7Z2N - chains A and F of the 6 polymer chains in the assembly; structure by X-ray diffraction, 2.17 A resolution.

# Chain A
Molecule: Tubulin alpha-1B chain
Source organism: Bos taurus
UniProtKB: P81947 (TBA1B_BOVIN); residues 1-451 here = UniProt positions 1-451
Chain sequence (451 residues; numbered 1 to 451; the number before each row is that of its first residue):
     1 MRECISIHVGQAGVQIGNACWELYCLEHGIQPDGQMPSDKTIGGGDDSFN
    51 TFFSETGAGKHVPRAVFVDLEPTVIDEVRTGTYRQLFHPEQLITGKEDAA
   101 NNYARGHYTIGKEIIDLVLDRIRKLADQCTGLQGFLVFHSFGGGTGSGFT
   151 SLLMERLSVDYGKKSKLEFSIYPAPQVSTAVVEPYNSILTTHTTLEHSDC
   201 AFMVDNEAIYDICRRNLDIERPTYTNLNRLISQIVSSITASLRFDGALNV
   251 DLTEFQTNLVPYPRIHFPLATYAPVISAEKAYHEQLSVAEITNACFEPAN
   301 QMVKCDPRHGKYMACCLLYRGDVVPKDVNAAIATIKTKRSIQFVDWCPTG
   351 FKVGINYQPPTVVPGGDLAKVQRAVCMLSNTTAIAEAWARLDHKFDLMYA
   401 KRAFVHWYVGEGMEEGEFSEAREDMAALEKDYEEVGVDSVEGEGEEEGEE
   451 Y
Unresolved in the structure: 439-451
Metal / ion sites: Ca2+: D39, T41, G44, E55
Residues lining bound ligands: GTP (guanosine-5'-triphosphate): V9, G10, Q11, A12, Q15, I16, D69, D98, A99, A100, N101, S140, G142, G143, G144, T145, G146, I171, P173, V177, S178, E183, N206, Y224, L227, N228, I231

# Chain F
Molecule: Tubulin beta-2B chain
Source organism: Gallus gallus
UniProtKB: E1BQ43 (E1BQ43_CHICK); residues 1-378 here = UniProt positions 1-378
Chain sequence (384 residues; numbered 1 to 384; the number before each row is that of its first residue):
     1 MYTFVVRDENSSVYAEVSRLLLATGQWKRLRKDNPRFNLMLGERNRLPFG
    51 RLGHEPGLVQLVNYYRGADKLCRKASLVKLIKTSPELSESCTWFPESYVI
   101 YPTNLKTPVAPAQNGIRHLINNTRTDEREVFLAAYNRRREGREGNVWIAK
   151 SSAGAKGEGILISSEASELLDFIDEQGQVHVIQKYLEKPLLLEPGHRKFD
   201 IRSWVLVDHLYNIYLYREGVLRTSSEPYNSANFQDKTCHLTNHCIQKEYS
   251 KNYGRYEEGNEMFFEEFNQYLMDALNTTLENSILLQIKHIIRSCLMCIEP
   301 AISTKHLHYQSFQLFGFDFMVDEELKVWLIEVNGAPACAQKLYAELCQGI
   351 VDVAISSVFPLADTGQKTSQPTSIFIKLHHHHHH
Unresolved in the structure: 106-125, 156-158, 176-178, 232-234, 363-372, 383-384
Differences from the reference sequence: expression tag (379-384)
Metal / ion sites: Mg2+: E331 (together with AMP-PCP)
Residues lining bound ligands: AMP-PCP (ACP; phosphomethylphosphonic acid adenylate ester): K74, I148, K150, Q183, K184, Y185, L186, K198, D200, R202, R222, H239, L240, T241, N242, D318, M320, I330, E331, N333

# Interface between chain A and chain F
Residue-residue contacts - 24 pairs, chain A then chain F:
  Q176(A) - P56(F)
  E207(A) - H54(F)  salt bridge
  E297(A) - H306(F)
  P298(A) - L307(F)  hydrophobic
  K304(A) - H54(F)
  K304(A) - H308(F)
  C305(A) - H308(F)
  D306(A) - R66(F)
  D306(A) - L307(F)
  R308(A) - P300(F)  hydrogen bond (side chain-backbone)
  R308(A) - A301(F)  hydrogen bond (side chain-backbone)
  R308(A) - I302(F)
  R308(A) - S303(F)  hydrogen bond (side chain-backbone)
  R308(A) - L307(F)
  H309(A) - R66(F)  hydrogen bond (side chain-backbone)
  H309(A) - G67(F)
  H309(A) - A301(F)
  S340(A) - A301(F)
  E386(A) - G50(F)
  E386(A) - R66(F)  salt bridge
  R390(A) - G50(F)
  R390(A) - H54(F)  hydrogen bond
  H393(A) - R51(F)
  E433(A) - R46(F)  salt bridge
Other interface residues (no listed pair), chain A (17 interface residues in all): P175, A299, K338
Other interface residues (no listed pair), chain F (15 interface residues in all): G53

# In short
17 residues of chain A and 15 residues of chain F are in contact; the contacts include 5 hydrogen bonds and 3
salt bridges. Polar contacts include E207(A)-H54(F), E386(A)-R66(F) and E433(A)-R46(F). Bound to chain A: GTP.
Chain F binds AMP-PCP.
Chain A is Tubulin alpha-1B chain (Bos taurus) and chain F is Tubulin beta-2B chain (Gallus gallus); the
structure, Tubulin-18-complex, was determined by X-ray diffraction (same publication as 7Z2P).
